Entry 2QXH (X-ray diffraction, 2.00 A resolution); this record covers chain A.

== Chain A ==
Protein: Kallikrein-7
Source organism: Homo sapiens
Notes: EC 3.4.21.117
UniProt: P49862 (KLK7_HUMAN); the construct lacks a stretch of the UniProt sequence and is renumbered around it, so the offset changes along the chain: 16-36 = UniProt 30-50; 38-67 = UniProt 51-80; 69-84 = UniProt 81-96; 87-125 = UniProt 97-135; 5 more segments
Chain sequence (224 residues; row label = number of the first residue in the row; note: 10 numbers in that range are skipped by the numbering (no residue carries them; nothing is unmodelled there); a row labelled like 186A-186B holds insertion residues (186A, then the next letters in order)):
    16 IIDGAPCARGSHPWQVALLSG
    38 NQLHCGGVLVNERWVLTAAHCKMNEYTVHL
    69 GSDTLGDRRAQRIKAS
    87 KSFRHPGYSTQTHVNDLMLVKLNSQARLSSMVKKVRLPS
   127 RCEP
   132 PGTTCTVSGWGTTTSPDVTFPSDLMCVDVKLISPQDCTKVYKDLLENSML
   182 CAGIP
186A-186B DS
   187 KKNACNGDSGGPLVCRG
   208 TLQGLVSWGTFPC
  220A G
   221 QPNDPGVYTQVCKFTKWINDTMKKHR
Swiss-Prot annotation at these positions:
  - active site (Charge relay system): His57, Asp102, Ser195
  - site: His99 (Major binding site for inhibitory zinc or copper)
  - glycosylation: Asn239 (N-linked (GlcNAc...) asparagine)
Disulfide bonds: Cys22-Cys157, Cys42-Cys58, Cys128-Cys232, Cys136-Cys201, Cys168-Cys182, Cys191-Cys220
Glycans and other covalent adducts: compound K7J linked to His57, Ser195
Residues lining bound ligands: K7J (N-(3-carboxypropanoyl)-L-alanyl-L-alanyl-N-[(2S,3S)-4-chloro-3-hydroxy-1-phenylbutan-2-yl]-L-prolinamide): Cys42, Cys58, His99, Leu175, Ala190, Cys191, Asn192, Gly193, Asp194, Val213, Ser214, Trp215, Gly216, Thr217, Phe218, Cys220, Gln221
Reported in the primary citation:
  - catalytic residues: His57, Asp102, Gly193, Ser195
  - binding site for K7J: His57, His99, Leu175, Ser195, Val213, Ser214, Trp215, Gly216, Thr217, Phe218
  - specificity-determining residues: Asn189 (proposed by the authors, not directly observed)
  - specificity-determining residues: Ala190

== Overview ==
Compound K7J is covalently linked to Ser195. Curated annotation (UniProt) lists 3 active-site residues. The
paper reports catalytic residues His57, Asp102 and Gly193 among others; a binding site for K7J at His57, His99
and Leu175 among others.
Chain A is Kallikrein-7 (Homo sapiens); the structure, Crystal Structure of Human Kallikrein 7 in Complex with
Suc-Ala-Ala-Pro-Phe-chloromethylketone, was determined by X-ray diffraction (same publication as 2QXG, 2QXI
and 2QXJ).
